PDB entry 6HJY | X-ray diffraction, 2.78 A resolution | chains C and D of the 10 polymer chains in the assembly

== Chain C ==
Molecule: Cys-loop ligand-gated ion channel
From: Dickeya chrysanthemi
Reference sequence: P0C7B7 (ELIC_DICCH); the construct has insertions or renumbered stretches relative to UniProt, so the offset changes along the chain: 8-163 = UniProt 8-163; 165-285 = UniProt 164-284
Chain sequence (280 residues; numbered 6 to 285; the number before each row is that of its first residue):
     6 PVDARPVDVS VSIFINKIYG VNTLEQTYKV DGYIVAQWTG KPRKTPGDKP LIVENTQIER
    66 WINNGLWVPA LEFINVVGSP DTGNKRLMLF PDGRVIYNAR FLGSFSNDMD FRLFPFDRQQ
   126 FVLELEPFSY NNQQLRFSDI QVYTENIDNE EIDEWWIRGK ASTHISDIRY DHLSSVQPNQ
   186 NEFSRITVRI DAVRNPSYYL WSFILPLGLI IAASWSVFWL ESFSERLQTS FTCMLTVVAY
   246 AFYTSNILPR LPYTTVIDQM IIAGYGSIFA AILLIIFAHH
Unresolved in the structure: 6
Sequence notes: expression tag (6-7); insertion (164); conflict Cys238 (Leu237 in P0C7B7)

== Chain D ==
Molecule: Cys-loop ligand-gated ion channel
From: Dickeya chrysanthemi
Reference sequence: P0C7B7 (ELIC_DICCH); the construct has insertions or renumbered stretches relative to UniProt, so the offset changes along the chain: 10-163 = UniProt 10-163; 165-285 = UniProt 164-284
Chain sequence (276 residues; row label = number of the first residue in the row):
    10 RPVDVSVSIF INKIYGVNTL EQTYKVDGYI VAQWTGKPRK TPGDKPLIVE NTQIERWINN
    70 GLWVPALEFI NVVGSPDTGN KRLMLFPDGR VIYNARFLGS FSNDMDFRLF PFDRQQFVLE
   130 LEPFSYNNQQ LRFSDIQVYT ENIDNEEIDE WWIRGKASTH ISDIRYDHLS SVQPNQNEFS
   190 RITVRIDAVR NPSYYLWSFI LPLGLIIAAS WSVFWLESFS ERLQTSFTCM LTVVAYAFYT
   250 SNILPRLPYT TVIDQMIIAG YGSIFAAILL IIFAHH
Sequence notes: insertion (164); conflict Cys238 (Leu237 in P0C7B7)

== Interface between chain C and chain D ==
Pairs across the interface (72; chain C residue first):
  Phe19(C) with His177(D)
  Lys22(C) with Glu30(D), hydrogen bond (side chain-backbone); Ser111(D)
  Tyr24(C) with Glu30(D); Val82(D)
  Lys34(C) with Glu30(D), salt bridge
  Tyr38(C) with Glu77(D), hydrogen bond; Ile79(D)
  Pro55(C) with Gln182(D)
  Ile57(C) with Ser134(D); Tyr135(D); Gln139(D)
  Glu59(C) with Ala75(D), hydrogen bond (side chain-backbone); Ser134(D), hydrogen bond
  Asn60(C) with Ala75(D)
  Thr61(C) with Glu64(D), hydrogen bond
  Gln62(C) with Glu64(D), hydrogen bond; Ile67(D); Asn68(D), hydrogen bond
  Arg65(C) with Asn68(D), hydrogen bond (side chain-backbone)
  Asp86(C) with Gly83(D); Ser84(D), hydrogen bond
  Thr87(C) with Ser84(D), hydrogen bond (backbone-side chain)
  Gly88(C) with Ser84(D)
  Asn89(C) with Ala75(D); Glu77(D); Phe133(D)
  Lys90(C) with Phe133(D)
  Arg91(C) with Phe133(D); Ser134(D)
  Asn103(C) with Phe133(D)
  Arg105(C) with Glu77(D), salt bridge; Phe78(D), hydrogen bond (side chain-backbone); Ile79(D), hydrogen bond (side chain-backbone); Val81(D), hydrogen bond (side chain-backbone)
  Leu107(C) with Val82(D); Gly83(D)
  Glu156(C) with Arg117(D), salt bridge; Tyr258(D)
  Ile157(C) with Gln31(D); Met114(D); Asp115(D); Pro257(D); Tyr258(D)
  Asp158(C) with Gln31(D)
  Glu159(C) with Leu29(D); Pro257(D)
  Asn200(C) with Pro257(D)
  Ser202(C) with Pro257(D)
  Tyr203(C) with Arg255(D), hydrogen bond; Leu256(D); Pro257(D), hydrogen bond (backbone-backbone); Tyr258(D); Asp263(D)
  Ser207(C) with Thr259(D)
  Leu214(C) with Phe274(D), hydrophobic
  Leu225(C) with Leu232(D), hydrophobic
  Glu226(C) with His284(D), salt bridge
  Glu230(C) with Ser229(D), hydrogen bond
  Thr234(C) with Gln233(D); Phe236(D)
  Leu240(C) with Leu240(D), hydrophobic
  Thr241(C) with Leu240(D)
  Ala244(C) with Phe247(D), hydrophobic
  Phe247(C) with Phe247(D), hydrophobic
  Tyr248(C) with Ala246(D); Phe247(D), hydrophobic; Ser250(D)
  Asn251(C) with Ser250(D); Asn251(D)
  Ile252(C) with Ser250(D); Arg255(D)
Also at the interface, not in a pair above, chain C (54 interface residues in all): Gly25, Asp36, Phe95, Ala104, Tyr148, Asn154, Trp206, Pro211, Ser221, Trp224, Thr237, Cys238, Tyr245
Also at the interface, not in a pair above, chain D (49 interface residues in all): Val73, Pro74, Leu76, Val181, Val243, Ile267, Tyr270, His285

== In short ==
The interface between chain C and chain D involves 54 residues on one side and 49 on the other, with 16
hydrogen bonds and 4 salt bridges. Polar contacts include Lys34(C)-Glu30(D), Arg105(C)-Glu77(D) and
Glu156(C)-Arg117(D).
Chain C is Cys-loop ligand-gated ion channel and chain D is Cys-loop ligand-gated ion channel, both from
Dickeya chrysanthemi; the structure, X-ray structure of a pentameric ligand gated ion channel from Erwinia
chrysanthemi (ELIC) Delta8 truncation mutant ..., was determined by X-ray diffraction (same publication as
6HJX and 6HK0).
